Entry 4DR5 (X-ray diffraction, 3.45 A resolution); this record covers chains A and H of the 23 polymer chains in the assembly.

# Chain A
Molecule: 16S rRNA
Source organism: Thermus thermophilus
Sequence (1522 nucleotides; each row starts with the number of its first residue; note: 42 numbers in that range are skipped by the numbering (no residue carries them; nothing is unmodelled there); a row labelled like 190A-190L holds insertion residues (190A, then the next letters in order); numbering starts at 0):
     0 UUUGUUGGAG AGUUUGAUCC UGGCUCAGGG UGAACGCUGG CGGCGUGCCU AAGACAUGCA
    60 AGUCGUGCGG G
    73 CCGCGGGGUU UU
    88 ACUCCG
    95 UGGUC
   101 AGCGGCGGAC GGGUGAGUAA CGCGUGGGU
  129A G
   130 ACCUACCCGG AAGAGGGGGA CAACCCGGGG AAACUCGGGC UAAUCCCCCA UGUGGACCCG
   190 C
190A-190L CCCUUGGGGUGU
   191 GUCCAAAGGG CUUU
   216 GCCCGCUUCC GGAUGGGCCC GCGUCCCAUC AGCUAGUUGG UGGGGUAAUG GCCCACCAAG
   276 GCGACGACGG GUAGCCGGUC UGAGAGGAUG GCCGGCCACA GGGGCACUGA GACACGGGCC
   336 CCACUCCUAC GGGAGGCAGC AGUUAGGAAU CUUCCGCAAU GGGCGCAAGC CUGACGGAGC
   396 GACGCCGCUU GGAGGAAGAA GCCCUUCGGG GUGUAAACUC CUGAA
   442 CCCGGGACGA AACCCCCGAC GA
   474 GGGGACUGAC GGUACCGGG
   494 GUAAUAGCGC CGGCCAACUC CGUGCCAGCA GCCGCGGUAA UACGGAGGGC GCGAGCGUUA
   554 CCCGGAUUCA CUGGGCGUAA AGGGCGUGUA GGCGGCCUGG GGCGUCCCAU GUGAAAGACC
   614 ACGGCUCAAC CGUGGGGGAG CGUGGGAUAC GCUCAGGCUA GACGGUGGGA GAGGGUGGUG
   674 GAAUUCCCGG AGUAGCGGUG AAAUGCGCAG AUACCGGGAG GAACGCCGAU GGCGAAGGCA
   734 GCCACCUGGU CCACCCGUGA CGCUGAGGCG CGAAAGCGUG GGGAGCAAAC CGGAUUAGAU
   794 ACCCGGGUAG UCCACGCCCU AAACGAUGCG CGCUAGGUCU CUGGGUCU
   848 CCUGGGGGCC GAAGCUAACG CGUUAAGCGC GCCGCCUGGG GAGUACGGCC GCAAGGCUGA
   908 AACUCAAAGG AAUUGACGGG GGCCCGCACA AGCGGUGGAG CAUGUGGUUU AAUUCGAAGX
   968 AACGCGAAGA ACCUUACCAG GCCUUGACAU GCUAGG
 1003A G
  1004 AACCCGGGUG AAAGCCUGGG GUGCCCC
1030A-1030D GCGA
  1031 GGGGAGCCCU AGCACAGGUG CUGCAUGGCC GUCGUCAGCU CGUGCCGUGA GGUGUUGGGU
  1091 UAAGUCCCGC AACGAGCGCA ACCCCCGCCG UUAGUUGCCA GCGGUUCGGC CGGGCACUCU
  1151 AACGGGACUG CCCGCGAAA
  1171 GCGGGAGGAA GGAGGGGACG ACGUCUGGUC AGCAUGGCCC UUACGGCCUG GGCGACACAC
  1231 GUGCUACAAU GCCCACUACA AAGCGAUGCC ACCCGGCAAC GGGGAGCUAA UCGCAAAAAG
  1291 GUGGGCCCAG UUCGGAUUGG GGUCUGCAAC CCGACCCCAU GAAGCCGGAA UCGCUAGUAA
  1351 UCGCGGAUCA G
 1361A C
  1362 CAUGCCGCGG UGAAUACGUU CCCGGGCCUU GUACACACXG CCXGUXACGC CAUGGGAGCG
  1422 GGCUCUACCC GAAGUCGCCG GG
  1446 AGCCUACGGG
  1459 CAGGCGCCGA GGGUAGGGCC CGUGACUGGG GCGAAGUCGU AACAAGGUAG CUGUACCGGA
  1519 AGGUGCGGCU GGAUCCACUC CUUUCU
Unresolved in the structure: 0-4, 1534-1538
Sequence notes: conflict C1534 (A2157 in M26923.1), A1535 (C2158 in M26923.1)
Modified positions: PSU (pseudouridine-5'-monophosphate) at position 516, 7MG (7N-methyl-8-hydroguanosine-5'-monophosphate) at position 527, M2G (N2-dimethylguanosine-5'-monophosphate) at position 966, 5MC (5-methylcytidine-5'-monophosphate) at position 967, 2MG (2N-methylguanosine-5'-monophosphate) at position 1207, 5MC (5-methylcytidine-5'-monophosphate) at position 1400, 4OC (4n,o2'-methylcytidine-5'-monophosphate) at position 1402, 5MC (5-methylcytidine-5'-monophosphate) at position 1404, 5MC (5-methylcytidine-5'-monophosphate) at position 1407, UR3 (3-methyluridine-5'-monophoshate) at position 1498, MA6 (6N-dimethyladenosine-5'-monophoshate) at position 1518, MA6 (6N-dimethyladenosine-5'-monophoshate) at position 1519, PSU (pseudouridine-5'-monophosphate) at position 1540, PSU (pseudouridine-5'-monophosphate) at position 1541
Bound ions: Mg2+ site 1 near U5 (its only coordinating residue here); Mg2+ site 2 near G21 (its only coordinating residue here); Mg2+ site 3 near A33 (its only coordinating residue here); Mg2+ site 4: C48, G115; Mg2+ site 5 near A53 (its only coordinating residue here); Mg2+ site 6: C58, A59, U387; Mg2+ site 7: A59, C386, U387; Mg2+ site 8: U62, G105; Mg2+ site 9: G107, G324; Mg2+ site 10: A109, G331; Mg2+ site 11: G117, G289; Mg2+ site 12: C121, G124, U125; 94 more Mg2+ sites not listed
Residues lining bound ligands: streptomycin (SRY): U12, U13, U14, C526, 7MG_527, C912, A913, A914, A915, C1490, G1491

# Chain H
Name: 30S ribosomal protein S8
Source organism: Thermus thermophilus
Reference sequence: Q5SHQ2 (RS8_THET8); residues 1-138 here = UniProt positions 1-138
Chain sequence (138 residues; numbered 1 to 138; the number before each row is that of its first residue):
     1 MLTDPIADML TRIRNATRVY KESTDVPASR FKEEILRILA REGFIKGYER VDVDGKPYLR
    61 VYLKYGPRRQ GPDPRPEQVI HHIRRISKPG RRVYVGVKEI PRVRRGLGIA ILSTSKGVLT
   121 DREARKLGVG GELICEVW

# How chain A and chain H interact
Pairs across the interface (74):
  C564(A) - Arg91(H)  hydrogen bond to the sugar
  C586(A) - Pro89(H)  phosphate contact
  C586(A) - Gly90(H)  sugar contact
  G587(A) - Thr3(H)  sugar contact
  G587(A) - Pro89(H)  phosphate contact
  G587(A) - Arg92(H)  salt bridge to the phosphate
  G588(A) - Met1(H)  phosphate contact
  G588(A) - Leu2(H)  sugar contact
  G588(A) - Pro5(H)  phosphate contact
  C589(A) - Pro5(H)  phosphate contact
  C589(A) - Ala28(H)  sugar contact
  C589(A) - Ser29(H)  phosphate contact
  C590(A) - Ser29(H)  phosphate contact
  C590(A) - Arg30(H)  hydrogen bond to the phosphate
  U591(A) - Arg30(H)  salt bridge to the phosphate
  G597(A) - Tyr94(H)  hydrogen bond to the base
  U598(A) - Tyr94(H)  sugar contact
  C599(A) - Val95(H)  sugar contact
  C599(A) - Gly96(H)  phosphate contact
  C599(A) - Val97(H)  phosphate contact
  C599(A) - Val129(H)  sugar contact
  C599(A) - Gly130(H)  hydrogen bond to the sugar
  C599(A) - Gly131(H)  sugar contact
  C600(A) - Gly96(H)  phosphate contact
  C600(A) - Val97(H)  hydrogen bond to the phosphate
  C600(A) - Gly128(H)  sugar contact
  A640(A) - Ser115(H)  hydrogen bond to the sugar
  A640(A) - Lys116(H)  sugar contact
  U641(A) - Ser115(H)  sugar contact
  A642(A) - Phe31(H)  sugar contact
  A642(A) - Ser113(H)  hydrogen bond to the sugar
  A642(A) - Thr114(H)  hydrogen bond to the base
  A642(A) - Ser115(H)  base contact
  A642(A) - Gly117(H)  sugar contact
  A642(A) - Val118(H)  sugar contact
  C643(A) - Phe31(H)  sugar contact
  C643(A) - Ser113(H)  hydrogen bond to the sugar
  C643(A) - Glu132(H)  hydrogen bond to the sugar
  G644(A) - Arg92(H)  sugar contact
  U652(A) - Lys56(H)  hydrogen bond to the phosphate
  A653(A) - Lys56(H)  salt bridge to the phosphate
  G654(A) - Met1(H)  hydrogen bond to the sugar
  A753(A) - Met1(H)  base contact
  G755(A) - Met1(H)  sugar contact
  G823(A) - Thr3(H)  base contact
  C824(A) - Met1(H)  hydrogen bond to the sugar
  G825(A) - Leu2(H)  sugar contact
  G825(A) - Asp8(H)  hydrogen bond to the sugar
  G825(A) - Thr11(H)  base contact
  G825(A) - Arg12(H)  hydrogen bond to the sugar
  C826(A) - Arg12(H)  sugar contact
  C826(A) - Asn15(H)  hydrogen bond to the base
  U827(A) - Asn15(H)  sugar contact
  U827(A) - Val19(H)  sugar contact
  A828(A) - Lys21(H)  salt bridge to the phosphate
  A859(A) - Val19(H)  base contact
  A860(A) - Arg18(H)  sugar contact
  A860(A) - Arg75(H)  hydrogen bond to the phosphate
  G861(A) - Arg75(H)  salt bridge to the phosphate
  G874(A) - Asn15(H)  base contact
  C875(A) - Thr11(H)  base contact
  C875(A) - Arg14(H)  hydrogen bond to the sugar
  C875(A) - Asn15(H)  hydrogen bond to the sugar
  G876(A) - Ala7(H)  sugar contact
  G876(A) - Thr11(H)  hydrogen bond to the sugar
  G876(A) - Arg14(H)  hydrogen bond to the phosphate
  C877(A) - Thr3(H)  hydrogen bond to the base
  C877(A) - Asp4(H)  sugar contact
  C877(A) - Ala7(H)  sugar contact
  C877(A) - Lys88(H)  salt bridge to the phosphate
  C877(A) - Pro89(H)  phosphate contact
  G878(A) - Thr3(H)  sugar contact
  G878(A) - Lys88(H)  phosphate contact
  G878(A) - Pro89(H)  phosphate contact
Interface residues without a listed pair, chain A (37 interface residues in all): C601, C879
Interface residues without a listed pair, chain H (45 interface residues in all): Lys32, Pro57, Arg85, Lys98, Glu99

# Summary
The interface between chain A and chain H involves 37 residues on one side and 45 on the other; the contacts
include 22 hydrogen bonds and 6 salt bridges. Among the polar pairs are G597(A)-Tyr94(H), A642(A)-Thr114(H)
and C826(A)-Asn15(H). Ligands of chain A: streptomycin.
Chain A is 16S rRNA and chain H is 30S ribosomal protein S8, both from Thermus thermophilus; the structure,
Crystal structure of the Thermus thermophilus (HB8) 30S ribosomal subunit with codon, crystallographically
disordered cognate transfer ..., was determined by X-ray diffraction together with 4DR1, 4DR2, 4DR3, 4DR4,
4DR6 and 4DR7 from the same study.
